3FHZ - chains B and J of the 12 polymer chains in the assembly; structure by X-ray diffraction, 3.27 A resolution.

== Chain B ==
Name: Arginine repressor
Source organism: Mycobacterium tuberculosis
UniProtKB: P0A4Y8 (ARGR_MYCTU); numbering as in UniProt (aligned over 1-170)
Sequence (170 residues; each row starts with the number of its first residue):
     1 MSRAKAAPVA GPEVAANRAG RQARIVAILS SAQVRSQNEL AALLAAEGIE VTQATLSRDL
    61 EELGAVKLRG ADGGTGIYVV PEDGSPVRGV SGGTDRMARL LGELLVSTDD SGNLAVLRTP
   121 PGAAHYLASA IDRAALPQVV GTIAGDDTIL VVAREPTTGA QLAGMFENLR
Disordered / not traced: 1-9
Residues lining bound ligands:
  - arginine (ARG), molecule 1: Asp-83, His-125, Ala-128, Ser-129, Asp-132, Thr-142, Ile-143, Ala-144
  - arginine (ARG), molecule 2: Pro-121, Gly-122, Asp-146
  - arginine (ARG), molecule 3: Gly-145, Asp-146, Asp-147, Thr-148

== Chain J ==
Molecule: 20-nt DNA strand
Sequence (20 nucleotides; row label = number of the first residue in the row):
     1 TTTTGCATCG TTATGCAACA

== Chain B / chain J interface ==
Residue-residue contacts - 13 pairs, chain B then chain J:
  Arg-35(B) with DT12(J), phosphate contact
  Ser-36(B) with DT12(J), phosphate contact
  Gln-37(B) with DT12(J), hydrogen bond to the phosphate; DA13(J), hydrogen bond to the phosphate
  Asn-38(B) with DT11(J), phosphate contact
  Gln-53(B) with DT12(J), base contact; DA13(J), hydrogen bond to the base
  Ala-54(B) with DT14(J), base contact
  Ser-57(B) with DA13(J), hydrogen bond to the phosphate
  Arg-58(B) with DG15(J), hydrogen bond to the base
  Lys-67(B) with DT11(J), hydrogen bond to the phosphate; DT12(J), salt bridge to the phosphate
  Tyr-78(B) with DT12(J), hydrogen bond to the phosphate
Other interface residues (no listed pair), chain J (6 interface residues in all): DC16

== In short ==
Chain B and chain J form an interface of 10 and 6 residues respectively; the contacts include 7 hydrogen bonds
and 1 salt bridge. Among the polar pairs are Gln-53(B)/DA13(J), Arg-58(B)/DG15(J) and Gln-37(B)/DT12(J).
Ligands of chain B: 3 copies of arginine.
Here chain B is Arginine repressor (Mycobacterium tuberculosis) and chain J is a 20-nt DNA strand. Entry 3FHZ
(Crystal structure of the arginine repressor from Mycobacterium tuberculosis bound with its DNA operator and
co-repressor ...) was determined by X-ray diffraction.
